3FSY - chains B and C of the 3 polymer chains in the assembly; structure by X-ray diffraction, 1.97 A resolution.

# Chain B (and C)
Protein: Tetrahydrodipicolinate N-succinyltransferase
Organism: Mycobacterium tuberculosis
Notes: EC 2.3.1.117; chain C of this document is another copy of the same molecule, construct and numbering; everything in this record applies to it too
UniProtKB: O05302 (O05302_MYCTU); residues 2-317 here = UniProt positions 2-317
Sequence (332 residues; numbered -1 to 330; the number before each row is that of its first residue; numbers below 1 keep their minus sign (Met-1 is residue -1)):
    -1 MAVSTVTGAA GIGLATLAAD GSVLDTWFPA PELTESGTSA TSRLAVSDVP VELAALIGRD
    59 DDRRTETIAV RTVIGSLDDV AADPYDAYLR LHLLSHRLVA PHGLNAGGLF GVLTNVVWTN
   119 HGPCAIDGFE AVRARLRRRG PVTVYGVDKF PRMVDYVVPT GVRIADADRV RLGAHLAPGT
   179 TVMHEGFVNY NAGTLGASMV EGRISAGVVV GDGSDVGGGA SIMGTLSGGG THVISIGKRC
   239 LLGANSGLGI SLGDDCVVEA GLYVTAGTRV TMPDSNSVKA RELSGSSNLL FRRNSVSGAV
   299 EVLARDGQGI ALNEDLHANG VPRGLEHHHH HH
Unresolved in the structure: -1 to 2, 310-330 (chain C: -1 to 3, 227-229, 304-330)
Sequence notes: expression tag (-1 to 1, 318-330)
Ion coordination: Mg2+ site 1: Asp166 (shared with 1 residue of chain A; Asp166(C) of chain C); Na+: Asp166 (shared with 1 residue of chain A; Asp164(C), Asp166(C) of chain C); Mg2+ site 2: Glu183 (shared with 1 residue of chain A; Glu183(C) of chain C)
Residues lining bound ligands:
  - succinyl-coenzyme A (SCA), molecule 1: Glu257, Arg290, Arg291, Asn292, Ser293, Val294
  - succinyl-coenzyme A (SCA), molecule 2: Gly265, Thr266, Arg267, Lys277

# How chain B and chain C interact
Residue-residue contacts (84; chain B residue first):
  Leu12(B) - Arg135(C)
  Trp25(B) - Arg131(C)
  Trp25(B) - Ala132(C)  hydrophobic
  Trp25(B) - Arg135(C)
  Ala53(B) - Arg136(C)
  Leu54(B) - Ala132(C)
  Leu54(B) - Arg135(C)
  Leu54(B) - Arg136(C)
  Asn118(B) - Pro139(C)
  His119(B) - Pro139(C)
  Gly120(B) - Pro139(C)
  Tyr143(B) - Thr141(C)
  Arg150(B) - Thr141(C)
  Arg150(B) - Val142(C)  hydrogen bond (side chain-backbone)
  Arg150(B) - Tyr143(C)
  Val152(B) - Arg131(C)  hydrogen bond (backbone-side chain)
  Val152(B) - Val142(C)
  Asp153(B) - Arg131(C)  hydrogen bond (backbone-side chain)
  Asp153(B) - Val140(C)
  Asp153(B) - Thr141(C)
  Asp153(B) - Val142(C)  hydrogen bond (side chain-backbone)
  Tyr154(B) - Glu128(C)
  Tyr154(B) - Arg131(C)
  Val155(B) - Glu128(C)
  Val155(B) - Arg131(C)
  Val156(B) - Glu128(C)  hydrogen bond (backbone-side chain)
  Val156(B) - Arg131(C)
  Val156(B) - Val145(C)  hydrophobic
  Val160(B) - Asn113(C)  hydrogen bond (backbone-side chain)
  Val160(B) - Val145(C)
  Arg161(B) - Phe108(C)
  Arg161(B) - Asn113(C)
  Arg161(B) - Val145(C)
  Arg161(B) - Asp146(C)  salt bridge
  Arg161(B) - Arg169(C)
  Ile162(B) - Gly144(C)
  Ile162(B) - Val145(C)  hydrogen bond (backbone-backbone)
  Ala163(B) - Asp146(C)
  Asp164(B) - Tyr143(C)
  Asp164(B) - Asp166(C)
  Ala165(B) - Val142(C)
  Ala165(B) - Tyr143(C)  hydrogen bond (backbone-backbone)
  Ala165(B) - Gly144(C)
  Asp166(B) - Asp166(C)
  Met181(B) - Arg169(C)
  His182(B) - Asp166(C)
  His182(B) - Arg167(C)  hydrogen bond (backbone-side chain)
  His182(B) - Arg169(C)
  His182(B) - Phe185(C)
  Glu183(B) - Arg167(C)  salt bridge
  Glu183(B) - Glu183(C)
  Glu183(B) - Arg201(C)  salt bridge
  Glu199(B) - Thr223(C)
  Gly215(B) - Thr223(C)
  Gly216(B) - Arg201(C)  hydrogen bond (backbone-side chain)
  Gly217(B) - Arg201(C)
  Leu240(B) - Thr223(C)
  Gly241(B) - Thr223(C)
  Gly241(B) - Leu224(C)
  Ala242(B) - Ser219(C)
  Ala242(B) - Gly222(C)
  Ala242(B) - Thr223(C)  hydrogen bond (backbone-backbone)
  Ala242(B) - Tyr261(C)
  Asn243(B) - Arg201(C)  hydrogen bond
  Asn243(B) - Gly217(C)  hydrogen bond (side chain-backbone)
  Asn243(B) - Ser219(C)
  Asn243(B) - Asn243(C)
  Asn243(B) - Ser244(C)  hydrogen bond (side chain-backbone)
  Val255(B) - Leu224(C)  hydrophobic
  Val256(B) - Leu224(C)
  Ala258(B) - Thr223(C)
  Ala258(B) - Tyr261(C)  hydrophobic
  Gly259(B) - Tyr261(C)
  Arg291(B) - Arg291(C)
  Asn292(B) - Arg291(C)  hydrogen bond (backbone-side chain)
  Ser293(B) - Thr266(C)
  Ser293(B) - Arg267(C)  hydrogen bond (side chain-backbone)
  Ser293(B) - Arg291(C)
  Ser293(B) - Ala297(C)
  Ser293(B) - Val298(C)  hydrogen bond (backbone-backbone)
  Val294(B) - Ala297(C)
  Ser295(B) - Ser295(C)
  Gly296(B) - Arg291(C)
  Gly296(B) - Gly296(C)
Also at the interface, not in a pair above, chain B (45 interface residues in all): Thr14, Glu50, Leu239
Also at the interface, not in a pair above, chain C (41 interface residues in all): Val115, Phe127, Lys147, Asn187, Thr263

# Overview
45 residues of chain B face 41 of chain C across their interface, with 17 hydrogen bonds and 3 salt bridges.
Polar contacts include Arg161(B)-Asp146(C), Glu183(B)-Arg167(C) and Glu183(B)-Arg201(C). Bound to chain B:
succinyl-coenzyme A.
Both chains are Tetrahydrodipicolinate N-succinyltransferase (Mycobacterium tuberculosis). Entry 3FSY
(Structure of tetrahydrodipicolinate N-succinyltransferase (Rv1201c;DapD) in complex with succinyl-CoA from
Mycobacterium tuberculosis) was determined by X-ray diffraction (same publication as 3FSX).
